PDB entry 1E87 | X-ray diffraction, 1.50 A resolution | chain A

[Chain A]
Name: Early activation antigen CD69
Organism: Homo sapiens
Notes: fragment: c-type lectin-like domain, residues 82-199
Reference sequence: Q07108 (CD69_HUMAN); residue numbers follow UniProt; this construct covers 82-199
Amino-acid sequence (118 residues; row label = number of the first residue in the row):
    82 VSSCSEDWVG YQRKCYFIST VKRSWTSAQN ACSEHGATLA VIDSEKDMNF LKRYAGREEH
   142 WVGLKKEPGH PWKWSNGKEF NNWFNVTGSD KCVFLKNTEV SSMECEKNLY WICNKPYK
Disordered / not traced: 82
Disulfides: Cys85-Cys96, Cys113-Cys194, Cys173-Cys186
Ion coordination: Zn2+ near His116 (its only coordinating residue here)
Swiss-Prot annotation at these positions:
  - glycosylation: Asn166 (N-linked (GlcNAc...) asparagine)
From the paper describing this entry:
  - contacts within the chain: Val90-Tyr135, Tyr97-Tyr135, Ile99-Tyr135, Phe131-Tyr135, Tyr135-Ile193, Arg134-Tyr135
  - self-association interface (contacts with another copy of this molecule); pairs are residue here / residue on that copy: Ser84-Ser84
  - conformationally variable residues (side-chain flip): Lys133 to Ala136

[Overview]
The paper reports conformational variability at Lys133; a self-association interface involving Ser84.
Chain A is Early activation antigen CD69 (Homo sapiens); the structure, Human CD69 - trigonal form, was
determined by X-ray diffraction (same publication as 1E8I).
